PDB entry 8JOU | electron microscopy, 4.10 A resolution (low resolution: residue-level contacts below are approximate; hydrogen-bond / salt-bridge calls are withheld) | chains g and A of the 14 polymer chains in the assembly

[Chain g]
Molecule: Virion-associated phage protein
Organism: Ralstonia phage GP4
Reference sequence: A0A345GU11 (A0A345GU11_9CAUD); numbering as in UniProt (aligned over 1-140)
Chain sequence (140 residues; each row starts with the number of its first residue):
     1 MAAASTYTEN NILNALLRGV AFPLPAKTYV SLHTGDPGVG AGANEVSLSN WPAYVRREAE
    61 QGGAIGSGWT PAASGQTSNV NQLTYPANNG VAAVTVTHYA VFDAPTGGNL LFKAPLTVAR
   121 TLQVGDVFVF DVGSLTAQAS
Unresolved in the structure: 1-2, 139-140

[Chain A]
Molecule: rope protein of phage GP4
Organism: Ralstonia phage GP4
Chain sequence (120 residues; row label = number of the first residue in the row; X marks 120 residues of unknown identity (built as UNK)):
     1 XXXXXXXXXX XXXXXXXXXX XXXXXXXXXX XXXXXXXXXX XXXXXXXXXX XXXXXXXXXX
    61 XXXXXXXXXX XXXXXXXXXX XXXXXXXXXX XXXXXXXXXX XXXXXXXXXX XXXXXXXXXX
Unresolved in the structure: 119-120

[Interface between chain g and chain A]
Chain g residues in contact with chain A, 20 residues: Ala-3, Ala-4, Tyr-99, Phe-112, Ala-114, Pro-115, Leu-116, Thr-117, Gly-125, Asp-126, Val-127, Phe-128, Val-129, Phe-130, Asp-131, Ser-134, Leu-135, Thr-136, Ala-137, Gln-138

[In short]
No residue of chain g is in contact with chain A.
Chain g is Virion-associated phage protein and chain A is rope protein of phage GP4, both from Ralstonia phage
GP4; the structure, Fiber I and fiber-tail-adaptor of phage GP4, was determined by electron microscopy (same
publication as 8JOV).
